PDB entry 7ARG | X-ray diffraction, 1.24 A resolution | chain A

[Chain A]
Molecule: Palmitoleoyl-protein carboxylesterase NOTUM
Source organism: Homo sapiens
Notes: EC 3.1.1.98
UniProtKB: Q6P988 (NOTUM_HUMAN); residue numbers follow UniProt; this construct covers 81-451
Sequence (383 residues; numbered 78 to 460; the number before each row is that of its first residue):
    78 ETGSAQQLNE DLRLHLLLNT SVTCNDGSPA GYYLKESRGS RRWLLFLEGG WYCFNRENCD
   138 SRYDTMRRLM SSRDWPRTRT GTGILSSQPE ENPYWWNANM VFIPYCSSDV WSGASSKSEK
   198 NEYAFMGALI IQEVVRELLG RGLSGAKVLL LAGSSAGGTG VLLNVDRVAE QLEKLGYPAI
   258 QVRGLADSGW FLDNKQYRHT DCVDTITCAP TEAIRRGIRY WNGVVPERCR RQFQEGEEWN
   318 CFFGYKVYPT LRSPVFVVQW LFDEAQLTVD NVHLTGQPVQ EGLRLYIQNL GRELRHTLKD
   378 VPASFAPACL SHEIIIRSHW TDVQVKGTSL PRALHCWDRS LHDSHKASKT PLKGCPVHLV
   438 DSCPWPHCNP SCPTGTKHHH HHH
Unresolved in the structure: 78-87, 352-354, 422-426, 452-460
Disulfide bonds: Cys101-Cys183, Cys130-Cys136, Cys279-Cys285, Cys306-Cys318, Cys386-Cys449, Cys413-Cys432, Cys440-Cys445
Glycans and other covalent adducts: N-acetylglucosamine (NAG) linked to Asn96; ARUK3002704 (RW8) linked to Ser232
Sequence notes: expression tag (78-80, 452-460); engineered mutation Ser330 (Cys in Q6P988)
Ligand contacts: ARUK3002704 (RW8; methyl 4-(2,3-dihydroindol-1-yl)-4-oxidanylidene-butanoate): Gly126, Gly127, Trp128, Tyr129, Val187, Ala233, Thr236, Phe268, Pro287, Ile291, Phe319, Phe320, Ala342, Val346, His389
Swiss-Prot annotation at these positions:
  - active site (Charge relay system): Ser232, Asp340, His389
  - modified residue: Ser81 (Phosphoserine)
  - glycosylation: Asn96 (N-linked (GlcNAc...) asparagine)
  - mutagenesis: Ser232 (S232A: Abolishes enzyme activity. Unable to mediate serine depalmitoleoylation of WNT proteins)
From the paper describing this entry:
  - binding site for ARUK3002704: Gly127, Trp128, Ser232, Ala233, Thr236, Phe268, Pro287, Ile291, Ala342
  - catalytic residues: Gly127, Trp128, Ser232, Ala233, Asp340, His389
  - mutagenesis - S232A: abolished binding to ARUK3002704
  - conformationally variable residues (loop rearrangement): Ser232, Pro287 to Ile291

[Overview]
N-acetylglucosamine is covalently linked to Asn96. Covalently linked ARUK3002704: at Ser232. Curated
annotation (UniProt) lists 3 active-site residues and one mutagenesis site. From the paper: catalytic residues
Gly127, Trp128 and Ser232 among others; S232A abolishes binding to ARUK3002704.
Chain A is Palmitoleoyl-protein carboxylesterase NOTUM (Homo sapiens); the structure, Notum in complex with
ARUK3002704, was determined by X-ray diffraction (same publication as 7B2V, 7B2Y, 7B2Z, 7B37 and 7B3F).
